3MV7 - chains A and B of the 5 polymer chains in the assembly; structure by X-ray diffraction, 2.00 A resolution.

== Chain A ==
Protein: HLA class I histocompatibility antigen, B-35 alpha chain
Organism: Homo sapiens
Notes: fragment: Extracellular domain
UniProt: P30685 (1B35_HUMAN); residues 1-276 here correspond to UniProt positions 25-300 (UniProt number = residue number + 24)
Sequence (276 residues; each row starts with the number of its first residue):
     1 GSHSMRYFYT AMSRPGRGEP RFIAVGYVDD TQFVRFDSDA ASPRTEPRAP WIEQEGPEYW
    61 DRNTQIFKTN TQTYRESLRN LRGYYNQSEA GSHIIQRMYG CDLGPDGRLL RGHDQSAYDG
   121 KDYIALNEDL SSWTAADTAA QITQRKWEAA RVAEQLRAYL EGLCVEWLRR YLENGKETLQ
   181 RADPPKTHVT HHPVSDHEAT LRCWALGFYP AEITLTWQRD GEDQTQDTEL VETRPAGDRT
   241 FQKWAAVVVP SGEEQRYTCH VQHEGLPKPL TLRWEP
Cystine bridges: Cys101-Cys164, Cys203-Cys259
What the authors report for this chain:
  - conformationally variable residues (side-chain flip): Asp61, Arg62, Gln65, Gln72, Arg151, Gln155
  - contacts within the chain: Arg62-Gln65 (hydrogen bond), Asp61-Gln65

== Chain B ==
Protein: Beta-2-microglobulin
Organism: Homo sapiens
UniProt: P61769 (B2MG_HUMAN); residues 1-99 here correspond to UniProt positions 21-119 (UniProt number = residue number + 20)
Sequence (99 residues; each row starts with the number of its first residue):
     1 IQRTPKIQVY SRHPAENGKS NFLNCYVSGF HPSDIEVDLL KNGERIEKVE HSDLSFSKDW
    61 SFYLLYYTEF TPTEKDEYAC RVNHVTLSQP KIVKWDRDM
Cystine bridges: Cys25-Cys80
Curated features (UniProtKB/Swiss-Prot):
  - modified residue: Gln2 (Pyrrolidone carboxylic acid)
  - glycosylation: Ile1 (N-linked (Glc) (glycation) isoleucine), Lys19 (N-linked (Glc) (glycation) lysine), Lys41 (N-linked (Glc) (glycation) lysine), Lys48 (N-linked (Glc) (glycation) lysine), Lys58 (N-linked (Glc) (glycation) lysine), Lys91 (N-linked (Glc) (glycation) lysine), Lys94 (N-linked (Glc) (glycation) lysine)

== Interface between chain A and chain B ==
Contacting residue pairs (55):
  Phe8(A) - Ser55(B)
  Phe8(A) - Phe56(B)
  Tyr9(A) - Phe56(B)
  Thr10(A) - Phe56(B)
  Thr10(A) - Phe62(B)
  Met12(A) - Ser33(B)  hydrogen bond
  Val25(A) - Ser55(B)
  Tyr27(A) - Ser55(B)  hydrogen bond
  Tyr27(A) - Tyr63(B)
  Gln32(A) - Asp53(B)  hydrogen bond
  Arg35(A) - Asp53(B)  salt bridge
  Arg48(A) - Asp53(B)  salt bridge
  Ile94(A) - His31(B)
  Ile94(A) - Phe62(B)  hydrophobic
  Gln96(A) - His31(B)  hydrogen bond
  Gln96(A) - Phe56(B)
  Gln96(A) - Trp60(B)  hydrogen bond (side chain-backbone)
  Gln96(A) - Phe62(B)
  Arg97(A) - Phe56(B)
  Met98(A) - Phe56(B)  hydrophobic
  Met98(A) - Lys58(B)
  Met98(A) - Trp60(B)  hydrophobic
  Gln115(A) - Trp60(B)
  Ser116(A) - Trp60(B)
  Ala117(A) - Trp60(B)  hydrophobic
  Asp119(A) - His31(B)
  Gly120(A) - Arg3(B)  hydrogen bond (backbone-side chain)
  Gly120(A) - His31(B)
  Gly120(A) - Trp60(B)
  Asp122(A) - Trp60(B)  hydrogen bond
  Thr190(A) - Met99(B)
  His192(A) - Asp98(B)  hydrogen bond (side chain-backbone)
  His192(A) - Met99(B)
  Arg202(A) - Met99(B)  hydrogen bond (side chain-backbone)
  Trp204(A) - Met99(B)  hydrogen bond (side chain-backbone)
  Val231(A) - Gln8(B)
  Glu232(A) - Lys6(B)
  Glu232(A) - Gln8(B)  hydrogen bond (backbone-side chain)
  Glu232(A) - Tyr26(B)
  Glu232(A) - Ser28(B)  hydrogen bond
  Thr233(A) - Tyr26(B)
  Arg234(A) - Gln8(B)  hydrogen bond
  Arg234(A) - Tyr10(B)
  Arg234(A) - Tyr26(B)
  Pro235(A) - Tyr10(B)  hydrogen bond (backbone-side chain)
  Pro235(A) - Tyr26(B)
  Pro235(A) - Leu65(B)  hydrophobic
  Ala236(A) - Arg12(B)  hydrogen bond (backbone-side chain)
  Ala236(A) - Asn24(B)
  Gly237(A) - Arg12(B)
  Gly237(A) - Leu65(B)
  Asp238(A) - Arg12(B)
  Gln242(A) - Tyr10(B)
  Gln242(A) - Ser11(B)
  Gln242(A) - Arg12(B)
Other interface residues (no listed pair), chain A (34 interface residues in all): Leu206, Trp244
Other interface residues (no listed pair), chain B (25 interface residues in all): His13, Pro14, Ser57, Asp59

== Summary ==
Chain A and chain B form an interface of 34 and 25 residues respectively; the contacts include 15 hydrogen
bonds and 2 salt bridges. Among the polar pairs are Arg35(A)-Asp53(B), Arg48(A)-Asp53(B) and
Met12(A)-Ser33(B). From the paper: conformational variability at Asp61(A), Arg62(A) and Gln65(A) among others;
contacts within the chain involving Arg62(A), Gln65(A) and Asp61(A).
Here chain A is HLA class I histocompatibility antigen, B-35 alpha chain and chain B is Beta-2-microglobulin,
both from Homo sapiens. Entry 3MV7 (Crystal Structure of the TK3 TCR in complex with HLA-B*3501/HPVG) was
determined by X-ray diffraction (same publication as 3MV8 and 3MV9).
